PDB entry 1L9M | X-ray diffraction, 2.10 A resolution | chains A and B

[Chain A (and B)]
Molecule: Protein-glutamine glutamyltransferase E3
Source organism: Homo sapiens
Notes: EC 2.3.2.13; chain B of this document is another copy of the same molecule, construct and numbering; everything in this record applies to it too
UniProtKB: Q08188 (TGM3_HUMAN); residues 1-692 here correspond to UniProt positions 2-693 (UniProt number = residue number + 1)
Chain sequence (692 residues; numbered 1 to 692; the number before each row is that of its first residue):
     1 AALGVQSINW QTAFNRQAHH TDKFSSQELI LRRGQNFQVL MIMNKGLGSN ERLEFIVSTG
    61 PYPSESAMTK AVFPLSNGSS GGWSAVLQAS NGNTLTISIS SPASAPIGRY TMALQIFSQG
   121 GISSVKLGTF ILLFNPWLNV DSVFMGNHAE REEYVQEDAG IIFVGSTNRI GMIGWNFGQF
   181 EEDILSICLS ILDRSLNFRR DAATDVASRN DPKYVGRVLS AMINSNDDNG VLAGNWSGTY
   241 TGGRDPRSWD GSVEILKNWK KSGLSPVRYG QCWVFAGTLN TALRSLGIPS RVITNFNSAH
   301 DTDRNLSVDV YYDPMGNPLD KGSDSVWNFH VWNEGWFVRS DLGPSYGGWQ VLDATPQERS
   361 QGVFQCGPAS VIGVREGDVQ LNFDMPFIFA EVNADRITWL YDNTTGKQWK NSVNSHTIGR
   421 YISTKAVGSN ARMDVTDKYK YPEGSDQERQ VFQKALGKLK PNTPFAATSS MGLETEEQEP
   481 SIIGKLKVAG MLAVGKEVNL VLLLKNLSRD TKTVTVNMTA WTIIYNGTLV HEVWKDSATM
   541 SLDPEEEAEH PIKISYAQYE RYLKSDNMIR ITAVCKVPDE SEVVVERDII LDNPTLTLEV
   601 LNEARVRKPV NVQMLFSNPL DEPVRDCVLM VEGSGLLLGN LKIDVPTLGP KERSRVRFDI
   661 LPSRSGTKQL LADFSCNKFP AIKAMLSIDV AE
Disordered / not traced: 462-478 (chain B: 461-471)
Differences from the reference sequence: engineered mutation Leu264 (Phe265 in Q08188)
Ion coordination: Ca2+: Ala221, Asn224, Asn226, Asn229
Swiss-Prot annotation at these positions:
  - active site: Cys272, His330, Asp353
  - binding site (Ca(2+)): Ala221, Asn224, Asn226, Asp227, Asn229, Asp301, Asp303, Asn305, Ser307, Asp324, Asn393, Ser415, Glu443, Glu448
  - site: Ala466, Ala467 (Cleavage)
  - modified residue: Ala1 (N-acetylalanine), Tyr110 (Phosphotyrosine), Thr111 (Phosphothreonine)

[Chain A / chain B interface]
Contacting residue pairs (30; chain A residue first):
  Asn50(A) - Asp621(B)  hydrogen bond
  Asn50(A) - Lys651(B)  hydrogen bond
  Arg52(A) - Lys651(B)
  Glu54(A) - Lys651(B)
  Tyr62(A) - Val600(B)
  Tyr62(A) - Leu601(B)
  Tyr62(A) - Asn602(B)
  Tyr62(A) - Glu603(B)
  Pro63(A) - Gln613(B)
  Ser64(A) - Gln613(B)
  Glu65(A) - Gln613(B)
  Glu65(A) - Arg653(B)  salt bridge
  Glu65(A) - Arg655(B)  salt bridge
  Ser66(A) - Arg655(B)
  Ser66(A) - Arg657(B)
  Lys70(A) - Leu615(B)
  Val72(A) - Arg653(B)
  Gln115(A) - Ser617(B)  hydrogen bond
  Phe117(A) - Asn618(B)
  Phe117(A) - Lys651(B)
  Gln119(A) - Lys496(B)
  Gly120(A) - Gly495(B)
  Gly120(A) - Lys496(B)
  Gly120(A) - Pro619(B)
  Gly121(A) - Lys496(B)
  Ile122(A) - Ser617(B)
  Ile122(A) - Pro619(B)  hydrophobic
  Asp201(A) - Asn602(B)  hydrogen bond
  Ala203(A) - Leu601(B)
  Ala203(A) - Asn602(B)
Also at the interface, not in a pair above, chain B (18 interface residues in all): Val494, Pro650

[Summary]
Chain A and chain B each contribute 18 residues to their interface, with 4 hydrogen bonds and 2 salt bridges.
Polar contacts include Glu65(A)-Arg653(B), Glu65(A)-Arg655(B) and Asn50(A)-Asp621(B). From UniProt: 3
active-site residues and 14 Ca2+-binding residues on chain A.
Both chains are Protein-glutamine glutamyltransferase E3 (Homo sapiens). Entry 1L9M (Three-dimensional
structure of the human transglutaminase 3 enzyme: binding of calcium ions change structure for activation) was
determined by X-ray diffraction together with 1L9N from the same study.
